PDB entry 6GYM | electron microscopy, 6.70 A resolution (low resolution: residue-level contacts below are approximate; hydrogen-bond / salt-bridge calls are withheld) | chains O and N of the 31 polymer chains in the assembly

== Chain O ==
Name: TATA-box-binding protein
Source organism: Saccharomyces cerevisiae (strain ATCC 204508 / S288c)
Reference sequence: P13393 (TBP_YEAST); residue numbers follow UniProt; this construct covers 1-240
Amino-acid sequence (240 residues; row label = number of the first residue in the row):
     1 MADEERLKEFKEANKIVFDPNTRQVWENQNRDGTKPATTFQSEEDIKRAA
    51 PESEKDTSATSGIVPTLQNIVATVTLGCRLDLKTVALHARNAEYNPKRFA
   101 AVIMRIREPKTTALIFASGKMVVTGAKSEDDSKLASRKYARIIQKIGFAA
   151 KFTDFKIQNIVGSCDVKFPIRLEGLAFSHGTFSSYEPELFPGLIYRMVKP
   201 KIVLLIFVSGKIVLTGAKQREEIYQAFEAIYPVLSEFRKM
Not modelled in the structure: 1-60

== Chain N ==
Molecule: non-template DNA (HIS4)
Sequence (75 nucleotides; row label = number of the first residue in the row):
     5 AACAGTAGCACGCTGTGTATATAATAGCTATGGAACGTTCGATTCACCTC
    55 CGATGTGTGTTGTACATACATAAAA

== Chain O / chain N interface ==
Residue-residue contacts (12; chain O residue first):
  Phe-99(O) / DA28(N)
  Phe-116(O) / DA27(N)
  Phe-116(O) / DA28(N)
  Ser-118(O) / DT29(N)
  Lys-120(O) / DA28(N)
  Gln-158(O) / DT26(N)
  Asn-159(O) / DA25(N)
  Ile-194(O) / DA23(N)
  Arg-196(O) / DT24(N)
  Leu-205(O) / DA23(N)
  Thr-215(O) / DT24(N)
  Thr-215(O) / DA25(N)
Also at the interface, not in a pair above, chain O (17 interface residues in all): Val-71, Thr-73, Leu-114, Val-122, Val-161, Leu-189, Phe-190
Also at the interface, not in a pair above, chain N (8 interface residues in all): DT22

== Overview ==
Chain O and chain N form an interface of 17 and 8 residues respectively.
Here chain O is TATA-box-binding protein (Saccharomyces cerevisiae (strain ATCC 204508 / S288c)) and chain N
is non-template DNA (HIS4). Entry 6GYM (Structure of a yeast closed complex with distorted DNA (CCdist)) was
determined by electron microscopy, deposited together with 6GYK and 6GYL.
